PDB entry 4HVF | X-ray diffraction, 1.70 A resolution | chains A and C of the 4 polymer chains in the assembly

[Chain A (and C)]
Name: Green fluorescent protein blFP-Y6
Organism: Branchiostoma lanceolatum
Notes: fragment: N-terminal; chain C of this document is another copy of the same molecule, construct and numbering; everything in this record applies to it too
Reference sequence: B1PNB8 (B1PNB8_BRALA); aligned to UniProt positions 2-220 over residues 2-220
Sequence (226 residues; numbered -7 to 220; 2 numbers in that range are skipped by the numbering (no residue carries them; nothing is unmodelled there); the number before each row is that of its first residue; numbers below 1 keep their minus sign (Met-7 is residue -7)):
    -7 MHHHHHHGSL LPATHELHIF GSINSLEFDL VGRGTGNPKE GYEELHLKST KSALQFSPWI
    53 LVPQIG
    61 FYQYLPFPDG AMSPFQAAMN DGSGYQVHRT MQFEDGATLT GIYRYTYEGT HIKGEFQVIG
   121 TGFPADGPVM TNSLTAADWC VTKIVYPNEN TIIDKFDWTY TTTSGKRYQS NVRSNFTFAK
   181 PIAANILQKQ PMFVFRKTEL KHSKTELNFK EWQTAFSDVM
Unresolved in the structure: -7 to 0
Differences from the reference sequence: expression tag (-7 to 1); engineered mutation Leu2 (Pro in B1PNB8); chromophore (58, 58, 58)
Modified positions: Gly58 ({(4Z)-2-(aminomethyl)-4-[(4-hydroxyphenyl)methylidene]-5-oxo-4,5-dihydro-1H-imidazol-1-yl}acetic acid; CR2)
Glycans and other covalent adducts: covalent link Gly58-Phe61
What the authors report for this chain:
  - contacts within the chain: Tyr62-Arg89 (hydrogen bond), Tyr62-Asp154 (hydrogen bond)

[How chain A and chain C interact]
Contacting residue pairs - 44 pairs, chain A then chain C:
  Asp138(A) with Pro191(C)
  Trp139(A) with Pro191(C); Phe193(C); Ser217(C); Asp218(C)
  Val141(A) with Val141(C), hydrophobic; Phe193(C), hydrophobic
  Lys143(A) with Asp157(C), salt bridge; Thr159(C), hydrogen bond
  Lys155(A) with Asp157(C), salt bridge; Gln169(C)
  Asp157(A) with Lys143(C), salt bridge; Lys155(C), salt bridge
  Thr159(A) with Lys143(C), hydrogen bond
  Arg167(A) with Gln190(C), hydrogen bond
  Gln169(A) with Lys155(C)
  Gln190(A) with Arg167(C)
  Pro191(A) with Trp139(C)
  Phe193(A) with Trp139(C); Cys140(C), hydrophobic; Val141(C), hydrophobic; Phe195(C), hydrophobic
  Phe195(A) with Phe193(C), hydrophobic; Ser217(C); Asp218(C); Val219(C), hydrophobic; Met220(C)
  Lys197(A) with Asp218(C), salt bridge; Met220(C)
  Trp212(A) with Met220(C)
  Gln213(A) with Met220(C)
  Thr214(A) with Met220(C)
  Ser217(A) with Trp139(C); Phe195(C)
  Asp218(A) with Trp139(C); Phe195(C); Lys197(C), salt bridge
  Val219(A) with Phe195(C), hydrophobic; Thr214(C)
  Met220(A) with Phe195(C); Lys197(C); Trp212(C); Gln213(C); Thr214(C)
Interface residues without a listed pair, chain A (25 interface residues in all): Cys140, Trp158, Arg196, Phe216
Interface residues without a listed pair, chain C (26 interface residues in all): Asp138, Val145, Trp158, Arg196, Phe216

[In short]
25 residues of chain A and 26 residues of chain C are in contact; the contacts include 3 hydrogen bonds and 6
salt bridges. Polar contacts include Lys143(A)-Asp157(C), Lys155(A)-Asp157(C) and Lys197(A)-Asp218(C). From
the paper: contacts within the chain involving Tyr62(A), Arg89(A) and Asp154(A).
Chain A and chain C are both Green fluorescent protein blFP-Y6 (Branchiostoma lanceolatum); the structure,
Crystal structure of green fluorescent protein lanGFP(Branchiostoma Lanceolatum), was determined by X-ray
diffraction (same publication as 4JEO, 4JF9 and 4JGE).
